PDB entry 4DV0 | X-ray diffraction, 3.85 A resolution | chains A and L of the 21 polymer chains in the assembly

[Chain A]
Molecule: 16S rRNA
Organism: Thermus thermophilus
Sequence (1522 nucleotides; numbered 0 to 1544 plus 19 insertion-coded residues; 42 numbers in that range are skipped by the numbering (no residue carries them; nothing is unmodelled there); the number before each row is that of its first residue; a row labelled like 190A-190L holds insertion residues (190A, then the next letters in order); numbering starts at 0):
     0 UUUGUUGGAG AGUUUGAUCC GGGCUCAGGG UGAACGCUGG CGGCGUGCCU AAGACAUGCA
    60 AGUCGUGCGG G
    73 CCGCGGGGUU UU
    88 ACUCCG
    95 UGGUC
   101 AGCGGCGGAC GGGUGAGUAA CGCGUGGGU
  129A G
   130 ACCUACCCGG AAGAGGGGGA CAACCCGGGG AAACUCGGGC UAAUCCCCCA UGUGGACCCG
   190 C
190A-190L CCCUUGGGGUGU
   191 GUCCAAAGGG CUUU
   216 GCCCGCUUCC GGAUGGGCCC GCGUCCCAUC AGCUAGUUGG UGGGGUAAUG GCCCACCAAG
   276 GCGACGACGG GUAGCCGGUC UGAGAGGAUG GCCGGCCACA GGGGCACUGA GACACGGGCC
   336 CCACUCCUAC GGGAGGCAGC AGUUAGGAAU CUUCCGCAAU GGGCGCAAGC CUGACGGAGC
   396 GACGCCGCUU GGAGGAAGAA GCCCUUCGGG GUGUAAACUC CUGAA
   442 CCCGGGACGA AACCCCCGAC GA
   474 GGGGACUGAC GGUACCGGG
   494 GUAAUAGCGC CGGCCAACUC CGUGCCAGCA GCCGCGGUAA UACGGAGGGC GCGAGCGUUA
   554 CCCGGAUUCA CUGGGCGUAA AGGGCGUGUA GGCGGCCUGG GGCGUCCCAU GUGAAAGACC
   614 ACGGCUCAAC CGUGGGGGAG CGUGGGAUAC GCUCAGGCUA GACGGUGGGA GAGGGUGGUG
   674 GAAUUCCCGG AGUAGCGGUG AAAUGCGCAG AUACCGGGAG GAACGCCGAU GGCGAAGGCA
   734 GCCACCUGGU CCACCCGUGA CGCUGAGGCG CGAAAGCGUG GGGAGCAAAC CGGAUUAGAU
   794 ACCCGGGUAG UCCACGCCCU AAACGAUGCG CGCUAGGUCU CUGGGUCU
   848 CCUGGGGGCC GAAGCUAACG CGUUAAGCGC GCCGCCUGGG GAGUACGGCC GCAAGGCUGA
   908 AACUCAAAGG AAUUGACGGG GGCCCGCACA AGCGGUGGAG CAUGUGGUUU AAUUCGAAGX
   968 AACGCGAAGA ACCUUACCAG GCCUUGACAU GCUAGG
 1003A G
  1004 AACCCGGGUG AAAGCCUGGG GUGCCCC
1030A-1030D GCGA
  1031 GGGGAGCCCU AGCACAGGUG CUGCAUGGCC GUCGUCAGCU CGUGCCGUGA GGUGUUGGGU
  1091 UAAGUCCCGC AACGAGCGCA ACCCCCGCCG UUAGUUGCCA GCGGUUCGGC CGGGCACUCU
  1151 AACGGGACUG CCCGCGAAA
  1171 GCGGGAGGAA GGAGGGGACG ACGUCUGGUC AGCAUGGCCC UUACGGCCUG GGCGACACAC
  1231 GUGCUACAAU GCCCACUACA AAGCGAUGCC ACCCGGCAAC GGGGAGCUAA UCGCAAAAAG
  1291 GUGGGCCCAG UUCGGAUUGG GGUCUGCAAC CCGACCCCAU GAAGCCGGAA UCGCUAGUAA
  1351 UCGCGGAUCA G
 1361A C
  1362 CAUGCCGCGG UGAAUACGUU CCCGGGCCUU GUACACACXG CCXGUXACGC CAUGGGAGCG
  1422 GGCUCUACCC GAAGUCGCCG GG
  1446 AGCCUACGGG
  1459 CAGGCGCCGA GGGUAGGGCC CGUGACUGGG GCGAAGUCGU AACAAGGUAG CUGUACCGGA
  1519 AGGUGCGGCU GGAUCCACUC CUUUCU
Not modelled in the structure: 0-4, 1534-1538
Construct notes: engineered mutation G20 (U666 in M26923.1); conflict C1534 (A2157 in M26923.1), A1535 (C2158 in M26923.1)
Modified / non-standard residues: PSU (pseudouridine-5'-monophosphate) at position 516, 7MG (7N-methyl-8-hydroguanosine-5'-monophosphate) at position 527, M2G (N2-dimethylguanosine-5'-monophosphate) at position 966, 5MC (5-methylcytidine-5'-monophosphate) at position 967, 2MG (2N-methylguanosine-5'-monophosphate) at position 1207, 5MC (5-methylcytidine-5'-monophosphate) at position 1400, 4OC (4n,o2'-methylcytidine-5'-monophosphate) at position 1402, 5MC (5-methylcytidine-5'-monophosphate) at position 1404, 5MC (5-methylcytidine-5'-monophosphate) at position 1407, UR3 (3-methyluridine-5'-monophoshate) at position 1498, MA6 (6N-dimethyladenosine-5'-monophoshate) at position 1518, MA6 (6N-dimethyladenosine-5'-monophoshate) at position 1519, PSU (pseudouridine-5'-monophosphate) at position 1540, PSU (pseudouridine-5'-monophosphate) at position 1541

[Chain L]
Name: ribosomal protein S12
Organism: Thermus thermophilus
UniProt: F6DEQ7 (F6DEQ7_THETG); numbering as in UniProt (aligned over 1-135)
Sequence (135 residues; each row starts with the number of its first residue):
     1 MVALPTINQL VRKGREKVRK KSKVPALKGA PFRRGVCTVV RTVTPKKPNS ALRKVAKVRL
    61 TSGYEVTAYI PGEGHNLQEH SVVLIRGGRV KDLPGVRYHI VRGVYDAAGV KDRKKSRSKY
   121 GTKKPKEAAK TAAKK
Not modelled in the structure: 1-4, 129-135
Modified / non-standard residues: Asp92 ((3s)-3-(methylsulfanyl)-l-aspartic acid; 0TD)

[How chain A and chain L interact]
Pairs across the interface (123; chain A residue first):
  A33(A) with Pro31(L), base contact; Phe32(L), base contact
  C34(A) with Phe32(L), sugar contact; Val101(L), sugar contact; Val104(L), phosphate contact
  G35(A) with Val104(L), phosphate contact; Arg117(L), hydrogen bond to the sugar; Ser118(L), hydrogen bond to the sugar; Gly121(L), sugar contact
  C36(A) with Arg117(L), hydrogen bond to the sugar; Thr122(L), sugar contact; Lys123(L), salt bridge to the phosphate; Lys124(L), phosphate contact
  U37(A) with Lys123(L), phosphate contact; Lys124(L), hydrogen bond to the phosphate
  U49(A) with Lys28(L), base contact
  G302(A) with Lys17(L), salt bridge to the phosphate
  A303(A) with Lys17(L), salt bridge to the phosphate
  G362(A) with Lys28(L), sugar contact; Arg33(L), phosphate contact; Arg34(L), salt bridge to the phosphate; Thr61(L), phosphate contact
  A363(A) with Lys28(L), base contact; Ala30(L), base contact; Pro31(L), base contact; Phe32(L), sugar contact; Arg33(L), salt bridge to the phosphate; Arg34(L), salt bridge to the phosphate; Thr61(L), hydrogen bond to the phosphate; Leu84(L), sugar contact; Tyr105(L), sugar contact
  A364(A) with Lys28(L), base contact
  G500(A) with Lys124(L), hydrogen bond to the phosphate
  C501(A) with Arg117(L), salt bridge to the phosphate; Ser118(L), hydrogen bond to the phosphate; Lys124(L), salt bridge to the phosphate
  G502(A) with Ser116(L), phosphate contact; Arg117(L), hydrogen bond to the phosphate; Ser118(L), hydrogen bond to the phosphate; Lys119(L), hydrogen bond to the phosphate
  C503(A) with Ser116(L), hydrogen bond to the phosphate; Lys119(L), salt bridge to the phosphate
  C518(A) with Ser50(L), hydrogen bond to the sugar
  C519(A) with Ser50(L), hydrogen bond to the phosphate; Ala51(L), phosphate contact
  A520(A) with Ala51(L), phosphate contact; Leu52(L), hydrogen bond to the phosphate; Lys54(L), salt bridge to the phosphate; Glu73(L), hydrogen bond to the sugar
  G521(A) with Asn49(L), base contact; Arg53(L), hydrogen bond to the base; Lys54(L), salt bridge to the phosphate; Gly72(L), sugar contact; Glu73(L), phosphate contact
  C522(A) with Asn49(L), base contact; Arg53(L), base contact; Tyr69(L), hydrogen bond to the phosphate; Pro71(L), phosphate contact; Gly72(L), hydrogen bond to the phosphate; Tyr120(L), hydrogen bond to the phosphate
  A523(A) with Arg53(L), base contact; Val90(L), base contact; Lys91(L), base contact; Asp92(L), base contact; Tyr120(L), hydrogen bond to the phosphate
  C526(A) with Lys91(L), salt bridge to the phosphate
  7MG_527(A) with Pro48(L), base contact; Asn49(L), hydrogen bond to the base
  C528(A) with Asn49(L), base contact
  G529(A) with Asn49(L), base contact; Ser50(L), hydrogen bond to the base
  G537(A) with Glu73(L), sugar contact; Arg113(L), salt bridge to the phosphate
  G538(A) with Arg113(L), salt bridge to the phosphate; Lys114(L), hydrogen bond to the phosphate; Lys115(L), hydrogen bond to the phosphate
  A539(A) with Lys114(L), salt bridge to the phosphate; Lys115(L), salt bridge to the phosphate
  G550(A) with Lys119(L), sugar contact
  U551(A) with Phe32(L), base contact; Arg86(L), sugar contact; Lys119(L), sugar contact
  U552(A) with Pro31(L), hydrogen bond to the sugar; Arg86(L), hydrogen bond to the sugar; Gly87(L), sugar contact
  A553(A) with Gly29(L), hydrogen bond to the sugar; Ala30(L), sugar contact; Pro31(L), sugar contact; Gly88(L), phosphate contact
  C554(A) with Ser22(L), hydrogen bond to the phosphate
  C555(A) with Lys20(L), phosphate contact
  C562(A) with Arg15(L), sugar contact; Glu16(L), hydrogen bond to the sugar; Val18(L), phosphate contact
  A563(A) with Arg15(L), base contact
  C564(A) with Leu10(L), phosphate contact; Arg15(L), salt bridge to the phosphate
  G567(A) with Pro5(L), base contact; Arg15(L), hydrogen bond to the base
  G568(A) with Pro5(L), base contact
  G585(A) with Asn8(L), sugar contact
  C879(A) with Asn8(L), phosphate contact
  C880(A) with Thr6(L), hydrogen bond to the phosphate; Asn8(L), hydrogen bond to the phosphate; Gln9(L), phosphate contact; Arg12(L), salt bridge to the phosphate
  G881(A) with Gln9(L), hydrogen bond to the phosphate; Arg12(L), salt bridge to the phosphate; Lys13(L), salt bridge to the phosphate
  C882(A) with Pro5(L), base contact; Lys13(L), salt bridge to the phosphate
  U884(A) with Arg15(L), base contact
  A909(A) with Lys21(L), phosphate contact
  C910(A) with Arg97(L), salt bridge to the phosphate
  U911(A) with Arg97(L), salt bridge to the phosphate
  C912(A) with Lys46(L), phosphate contact; Lys47(L), hydrogen bond to the phosphate; Pro94(L), phosphate contact
  A913(A) with Lys47(L), salt bridge to the phosphate; Lys91(L), salt bridge to the phosphate
  A1413(A) with Glu65(L), phosphate contact
  C1490(A) with Lys46(L), phosphate contact
  G1491(A) with Lys46(L), salt bridge to the phosphate
Interface residues without a listed pair, chain A (62 interface residues in all): U24, A32, C504, G524, C525, C536, G541, A759, C883
Interface residues without a listed pair, chain L (64 interface residues in all): Lys23, Arg89, Gly95, Arg102

[In short]
62 residues of chain A and 64 residues of chain L are in contact, with 34 hydrogen bonds and 26 salt bridges.
Among the polar pairs are G521(A)-Arg53(L), 7MG_527(A)-Asn49(L) and G529(A)-Ser50(L).
Here chain A is 16S rRNA and chain L is ribosomal protein S12, both from Thermus thermophilus. Entry 4DV0
(Crystal structure of the Thermus thermophilus 30S ribosomal subunit with a 16S rRNA mutation, U20G) was
determined by X-ray diffraction.
